Entry 7CCQ (electron microscopy, 3.80 A resolution); this record covers chains F and I of the 11 polymer chains in the assembly.

Chain F:
Molecule: Histone H4
Organism: Homo sapiens
Sequence (80 residues; row label = number of the first residue in the row):
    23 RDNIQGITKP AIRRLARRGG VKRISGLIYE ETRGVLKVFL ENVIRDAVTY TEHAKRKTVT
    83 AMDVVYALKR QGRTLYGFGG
Not modelled in the structure: 102

Chain I:
Molecule: 147-nt DNA strand
Organism: Homo sapiens
Sequence (147 nucleotides; numbered -73 to 73; the number before each row is that of its first residue; numbers below 1 keep their minus sign (DA-73 is residue -73)):
   -73 ACAGGATGTA TATATCTGAC ACGTGCCTGG AGACTAGGGA GTAATCCCCT TGGCGGTTAA
   -13 AACGCGGGGG ACAGCGCGTA CGTGCGTTTA AGCGGTGCTA GAGCTGTCTA CGACCAATTG
    47 AGCGGCCTCG GCACCGGGAT TCTCCAG

Chain F / chain I interface:
Residue-residue contacts (10):
  Arg45(F) - DC7(I)  hydrogen bond to the sugar
  Arg45(F) - DG8(I)  phosphate contact
  Ile46(F) - DC7(I)  sugar contact
  Ile46(F) - DG8(I)  hydrogen bond to the phosphate
  Ser47(F) - DC7(I)  hydrogen bond to the phosphate
  Gly48(F) - DC7(I)  hydrogen bond to the phosphate
  Arg78(F) - DA28(I)  phosphate contact
  Lys79(F) - DG27(I)  sugar contact
  Lys79(F) - DA28(I)  hydrogen bond to the phosphate
  Thr80(F) - DA28(I)  hydrogen bond to the phosphate
Also at the interface, not in a pair above, chain F (9 interface residues in all): Arg39, Tyr51
Also at the interface, not in a pair above, chain I (5 interface residues in all): DT9

Overview:
9 residues of chain F and 5 residues of chain I are in contact, with 6 hydrogen bonds. Among the polar pairs
are Arg45(F)-DC7(I), Ile46(F)-DG8(I) and Ser47(F)-DC7(I).
Chain F is Histone H4 and chain I is a 147-nt DNA strand, both from Homo sapiens; the structure, Structure of
the 1:1 cGAS-nucleosome complex, was determined by electron microscopy (same publication as 7CCR).
